PDB entry 7K7D | X-ray diffraction, 2.10 A resolution | chains A and B

== Chain A (and B) ==
Protein: Diphtheria toxin
Organism: Corynebacterium diphtheriae
Notes: fragment: Full Length; chain B of this document is another copy of the same molecule, construct and numbering; everything in this record applies to it too
Reference sequence: Q5PY51 (Q5PY51_CORDP); residues 0-535 here correspond to UniProt positions 1-536 (UniProt number = residue number + 1)
Sequence (538 residues; numbered 0 to 537; the number before each row is that of its first residue; numbering starts at 0):
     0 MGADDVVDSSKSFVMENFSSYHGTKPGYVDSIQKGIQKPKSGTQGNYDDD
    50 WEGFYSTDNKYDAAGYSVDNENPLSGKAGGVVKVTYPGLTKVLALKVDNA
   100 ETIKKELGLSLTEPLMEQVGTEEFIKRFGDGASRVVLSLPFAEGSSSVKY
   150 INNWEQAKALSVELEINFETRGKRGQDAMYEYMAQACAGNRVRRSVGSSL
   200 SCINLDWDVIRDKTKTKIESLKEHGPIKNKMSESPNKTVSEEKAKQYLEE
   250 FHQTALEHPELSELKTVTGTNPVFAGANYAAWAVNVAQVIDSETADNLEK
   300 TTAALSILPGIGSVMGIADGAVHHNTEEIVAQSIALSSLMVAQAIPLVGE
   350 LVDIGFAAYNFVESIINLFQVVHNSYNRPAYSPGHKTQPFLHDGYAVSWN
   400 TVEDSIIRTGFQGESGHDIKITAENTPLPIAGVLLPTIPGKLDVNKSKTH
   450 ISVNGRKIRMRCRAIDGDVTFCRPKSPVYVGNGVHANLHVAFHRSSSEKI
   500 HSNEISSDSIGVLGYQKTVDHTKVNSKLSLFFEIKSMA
Unresolved in the structure: 0-3, 40-47, 188-199, 353, 517-521, 537 (chain B: 0-4, 39-47, 188-199, 352-353, 517-521)
Differences from the reference sequence: engineered mutation E51 (Lys52 in Q5PY51), K148 (Glu149 in Q5PY51); cloning artifact (536-537)
Cystine bridges: C186-C201, C461-C471

== Interface between chain A and chain B ==
Residue-residue contacts (114; chain A residue first):
  W50(A) - K447(B)
  Y65(A) - K456(B)
  N69(A) - K474(B)
  P72(A) - K474(B)
  L73(A) - K474(B)
  L73(A) - S475(B)
  L73(A) - P476(B)
  D97(A) - K447(B)  salt bridge
  N98(A) - E413(B)  hydrogen bond (side chain-backbone)
  F140(A) - K456(B)
  A141(A) - S451(B)
  E142(A) - S451(B)  hydrogen bond (backbone-side chain)
  E142(A) - G454(B)
  E142(A) - H484(B)
  E142(A) - N486(B)
  G143(A) - G454(B)
  S144(A) - G454(B)
  Y179(A) - R455(B)  hydrogen bond
  V272(A) - T425(B)
  V288(A) - Q515(B)
  S305(A) - P428(B)
  S305(A) - Y478(B)
  I306(A) - P428(B)
  I306(A) - A430(B)  hydrophobic
  I306(A) - Y514(B)
  I306(A) - Q515(B)  hydrogen bond (backbone-backbone)
  L307(A) - P428(B)
  P308(A) - Y514(B)  hydrophobic
  P308(A) - Q515(B)
  I310(A) - Y478(B)
  G311(A) - P426(B)
  I316(A) - T425(B)
  I316(A) - P426(B)  hydrophobic
  A317(A) - N424(B)
  D318(A) - N424(B)  hydrogen bond (backbone-side chain)
  D318(A) - N481(B)
  G319(A) - N481(B)
  L367(A) - P476(B)  hydrophobic
  L367(A) - Y478(B)
  V370(A) - P476(B)
  V371(A) - Y478(B)  hydrophobic
  N373(A) - R455(B)
  S374(A) - V452(B)
  S374(A) - N453(B)  hydrogen bond (backbone-side chain)
  S374(A) - V483(B)
  Y375(A) - N481(B)  hydrogen bond (side chain-backbone)
  Y375(A) - V483(B)
  R377(A) - N453(B)  hydrogen bond (side chain-backbone)
  R377(A) - G454(B)
  R377(A) - R455(B)
  A379(A) - N453(B)
  P382(A) - N481(B)
  P382(A) - G482(B)
  T386(A) - K419(B)
  Q387(A) - H484(B)  hydrogen bond
  L390(A) - A395(B)  hydrophobic
  L390(A) - A422(B)
  L390(A) - E423(B)
  A395(A) - L390(B)  hydrophobic
  E413(A) - N98(B)  hydrogen bond (backbone-side chain)
  K419(A) - T386(B)
  A422(A) - L390(B)
  E423(A) - L390(B)
  N424(A) - V272(B)
  N424(A) - A317(B)
  N424(A) - D318(B)  hydrogen bond (side chain-backbone)
  T425(A) - V272(B)
  T425(A) - I316(B)
  P426(A) - G311(B)
  P426(A) - I316(B)  hydrophobic
  P428(A) - S305(B)
  P428(A) - I306(B)
  P428(A) - L307(B)
  A430(A) - I306(B)  hydrophobic
  S451(A) - A141(B)
  S451(A) - E142(B)  hydrogen bond (side chain-backbone)
  V452(A) - S374(B)
  N453(A) - S374(B)  hydrogen bond (side chain-backbone)
  N453(A) - R377(B)
  N453(A) - A379(B)
  G454(A) - A141(B)
  G454(A) - E142(B)
  G454(A) - G143(B)
  G454(A) - S144(B)
  R455(A) - Y179(B)  hydrogen bond
  R455(A) - N373(B)
  R455(A) - R377(B)
  K456(A) - F140(B)
  K474(A) - N69(B)  hydrogen bond
  K474(A) - P72(B)
  K474(A) - L73(B)
  S475(A) - L73(B)
  P476(A) - L73(B)
  P476(A) - L367(B)  hydrophobic
  P476(A) - V370(B)
  Y478(A) - S305(B)
  Y478(A) - I310(B)
  Y478(A) - L367(B)
  Y478(A) - V371(B)  hydrophobic
  N481(A) - D318(B)
  N481(A) - G319(B)
  N481(A) - Y375(B)  hydrogen bond (backbone-side chain)
  N481(A) - P382(B)
  G482(A) - A379(B)
  G482(A) - P382(B)
  V483(A) - S374(B)
  V483(A) - Y375(B)  hydrophobic
  H484(A) - Q387(B)  hydrogen bond
  N486(A) - E142(B)
  Y514(A) - I306(B)
  Y514(A) - P308(B)  hydrophobic
  Q515(A) - V288(B)
  Q515(A) - I306(B)  hydrogen bond (backbone-backbone)
  Q515(A) - P308(B)
Interface residues without a listed pair, chain A (76 interface residues in all): D61, M178, M182, L304, N366, P378, Y380, P388, T421, K447, P473, K522
Interface residues without a listed pair, chain B (74 interface residues in all): D61, Y65, D97, M178, M182, N284, L304, P378, Y380, T421, L427, P473

== In short ==
Chain A and chain B form an interface of 76 and 74 residues respectively, with 18 hydrogen bonds and 1 salt
bridge. Polar pairs include D97(A)-K447(B), N98(A)-E413(B) and E142(A)-S451(B).
Chain A and chain B are both Diphtheria toxin (Corynebacterium diphtheriae); the structure, Crystal structure
of diphtheria toxin from crystals obtained at pH 6.0, was determined by X-ray diffraction, deposited together
with 7K7B, 7K7C and 7K7E.
